PDB entry 1C7C | X-ray diffraction, 1.80 A resolution | chains A and D of the 3 polymer chains in the assembly

Chain A:
Protein: Protein (deoxyhemoglobin (alpha chain))
From: Homo sapiens
Reference sequence: P69905 (HBA_HUMAN); the construct has insertions or renumbered stretches relative to UniProt, so the offset changes along the chain: 1-141 = UniProt 1-141; 143-283 = UniProt 1-141
Amino-acid sequence (283 residues; row label = number of the first residue in the row):
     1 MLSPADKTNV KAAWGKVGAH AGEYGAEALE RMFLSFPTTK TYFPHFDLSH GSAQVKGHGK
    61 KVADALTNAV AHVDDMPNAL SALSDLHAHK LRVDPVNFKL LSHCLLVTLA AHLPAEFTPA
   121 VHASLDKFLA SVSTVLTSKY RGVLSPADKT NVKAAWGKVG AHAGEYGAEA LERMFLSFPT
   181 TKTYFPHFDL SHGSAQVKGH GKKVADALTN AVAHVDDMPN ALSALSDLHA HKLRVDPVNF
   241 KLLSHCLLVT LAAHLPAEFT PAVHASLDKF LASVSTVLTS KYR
Construct notes: engineered mutation Met1 (Val in P69905)
Bound ions: heme Fe site 1 near His87 (its only coordinating residue here); heme Fe site 2 near His229 (its only coordinating residue here)
Ligand contacts:
  - heme (HEM), molecule 1: Met32, Thr39, Tyr42, Phe43, His45, Phe46, His58, Lys61, Val62, Ala65, Leu66, Leu83, Leu86, His87, Leu91, Val93, Asn97, Phe98, Leu101, Val132, Leu136
  - heme (HEM), molecule 2: Met174, Thr181, Tyr184, Phe185, His187, Phe188, His200, Lys203, Val204, Ala207, Leu225, Leu228, His229, Leu233, Val235, Asn239, Phe240, Leu243, Leu247, Leu278

Chain D:
Protein: Protein (deoxyhemoglobin (beta chain))
From: Homo sapiens
Reference sequence: P68871 (HBB_HUMAN); numbering as in UniProt (aligned over 1-146)
Amino-acid sequence (146 residues; row label = number of the first residue in the row):
     1 MHLTPEEKSA VTALWGKVNV DEVGGEALGR LLVVYPWTQR FFESFGDLST PDAVMGNPKV
    61 KAHGKKVLGA FSDGLAHLDN LKGTFATLSE LHCDKLHVDP ENFRLLGKVL VCVLAHHFGK
   121 EFTPPVQAAY QKVVAGVANA LAHKYH
Construct notes: engineered mutation Met1 (Val in P68871), Lys108 (Asn in P68871)
Bound ions: heme Fe near His92 (its only coordinating residue here)
Ligand contacts: heme (HEM): Leu31, Thr38, Phe41, Phe42, Phe45, His63, Lys66, Val67, Ala70, Phe71, Phe85, Leu88, Leu91, His92, Leu96, Val98, Asn102, Phe103, Leu106, Leu141

Interface between chain A and chain D:
Pairs across the interface (59; chain A residue first):
  Pro37(A) with His146(D)
  Thr38(A) with Pro100(D)
  Lys40(A) with His146(D), hydrogen bond (side chain-backbone)
  Thr41(A) with His97(D); Asp99(D); Tyr145(D)
  Tyr42(A) with Arg40(D); Asp99(D), hydrogen bond
  Pro44(A) with His97(D)
  Leu91(A) with Arg40(D), hydrogen bond (backbone-side chain)
  Arg92(A) with Trp37(D); Gln39(D); Arg40(D), hydrogen bond (backbone-side chain); Glu43(D), salt bridge
  Asp94(A) with Trp37(D), hydrogen bond; Asp99(D); Glu101(D); Leu105(D)
  Pro95(A) with Trp37(D)
  Val96(A) with Glu101(D)
  Asn97(A) with Asp99(D), hydrogen bond
  Tyr140(A) with Trp37(D), hydrophobic
  Arg141(A) with Val34(D), hydrogen bond (side chain-backbone); Tyr35(D); Trp37(D)
  Arg173(A) with Phe122(D), hydrogen bond (side chain-backbone); Thr123(D); Pro124(D); Gln127(D), hydrogen bond
  Leu176(A) with Pro124(D), hydrophobic; Pro125(D); Ala128(D)
  Ser177(A) with Gln127(D); Ala128(D); Gln131(D)
  Phe178(A) with Gln131(D)
  His245(A) with Lys108(D); Gln131(D), hydrogen bond
  Cys246(A) with Gln127(D)
  Val249(A) with Val111(D), hydrophobic; Ala115(D), hydrophobic; Gln127(D)
  Ala252(A) with Cys112(D); Ala115(D); His116(D)
  Ala253(A) with Ala115(D); Gly119(D)
  Leu255(A) with His116(D)
  Pro256(A) with His116(D), hydrogen bond (backbone-side chain)
  Phe259(A) with Arg30(D), hydrogen bond (backbone-side chain); His116(D)
  Thr260(A) with Arg30(D), hydrogen bond (backbone-side chain)
  Pro261(A) with Arg30(D); Val33(D); Met55(D), hydrophobic
  His264(A) with Arg30(D), hydrogen bond; Val34(D); Cys112(D)
  Asp268(A) with Tyr35(D), hydrogen bond
Interface residues without a listed pair, chain A (34 interface residues in all): Glu172, Leu248, Ala262, Ala265
Interface residues without a listed pair, chain D (34 interface residues in all): Glu26, Pro36, Pro51, Val98, Lys120

Summary:
The chain A/chain D interface involves 34 residues from each chain; the contacts include 15 hydrogen bonds and
1 salt bridge. Among the polar pairs are Arg92(A)-Glu43(D), Lys40(A)-His146(D) and Tyr42(A)-Asp99(D). Ligands
of chain A: heme. Bound to chain D: heme.
Chain A is Protein (deoxyhemoglobin (alpha chain)) and chain D is Protein (deoxyhemoglobin (beta chain)), both
from Homo sapiens; the structure, Deoxy RHB1.1 (recombinant hemoglobin), was determined by X-ray diffraction
together with 1C7B and 1C7D from the same study.
